Entry 4PDG (X-ray diffraction, 2.40 A resolution); this record covers chains A and B of the 3 polymer chains in the assembly.

Chain A:
Name: Formamidopyrimidine-DNA glycosylase
Source organism: Lactococcus lactis subsp. cremoris
Notes: EC 3.2.2.23
Reference sequence: P42371 (FPG_LACLC); aligned to UniProt positions 2-272 over residues 1-271 (the alignment contains insertions or deletions, so no single offset holds)
Amino-acid sequence (271 residues; numbered 1 to 271; the number before each row is that of its first residue):
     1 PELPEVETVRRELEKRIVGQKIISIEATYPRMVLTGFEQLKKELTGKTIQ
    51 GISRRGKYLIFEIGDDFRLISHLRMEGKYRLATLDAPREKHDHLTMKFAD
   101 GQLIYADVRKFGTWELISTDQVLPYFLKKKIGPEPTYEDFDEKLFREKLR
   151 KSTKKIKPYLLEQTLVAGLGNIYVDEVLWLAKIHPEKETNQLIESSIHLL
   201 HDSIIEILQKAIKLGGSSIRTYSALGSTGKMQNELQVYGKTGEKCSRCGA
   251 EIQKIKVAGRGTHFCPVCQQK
Disordered / not traced: 219-223
Cystine bridges: Cys245-Cys265
Glycans and other covalent adducts: 2-sulfanyl-1,9-dihydro-6H-purin-6-one (2ON) linked to Cys248
Curated features (UniProtKB/Swiss-Prot):
  - region: Lys57 to Met75 (DNA-binding)
  - active site: Pro1 (Schiff-base intermediate with DNA), Glu2 (Proton donor), Lys57 (Proton donor)
  - binding site (DNA): His91, Arg109
Reported in the primary citation:
  - binding site for 2-sulfanyl-1,9-dihydro-6H-purin-6-one: Cys248
  - conformationally variable residues (loop rearrangement, side-chain flip): Ser246 to Ala250
  - binding site for the 14-nt DNA strand (chain B): Arg260

Chain B:
Molecule: 14-nt DNA strand
Sequence (14 nucleotides; each row starts with the number of its first residue):
     1 CTCTTTXTTTCTCG
Modified residues: 3DR (1',2'-dideoxyribofuranose-5'-phosphate) at position 7

Chain A / chain B interface:
Residue-residue contacts (29; chain A residue first):
  Pro1(A) - 3DR_7(B)  sugar contact
  Glu2(A) - 3DR_7(B)  sugar contact
  Glu2(A) - DT8(B)  phosphate contact
  Lys57(A) - DT8(B)  salt bridge to the phosphate
  Lys57(A) - DT9(B)  salt bridge to the phosphate
  His72(A) - DT8(B)  hydrogen bond to the phosphate
  His72(A) - DT9(B)  salt bridge to the phosphate
  Arg74(A) - DT8(B)  hydrogen bond to the base
  Arg74(A) - DT9(B)  hydrogen bond to the sugar
  Met75(A) - DT6(B)  sugar contact
  Met75(A) - 3DR_7(B)  phosphate contact
  Met75(A) - DT8(B)  base contact
  Arg109(A) - DT6(B)  base contact
  Lys129(A) - DT10(B)  salt bridge to the phosphate
  Gln163(A) - DT9(B)  phosphate contact
  Gly170(A) - DT8(B)  phosphate contact
  Asn171(A) - 3DR_7(B)  hydrogen bond to the phosphate
  Asn171(A) - DT8(B)  hydrogen bond to the phosphate
  Ile172(A) - 3DR_7(B)  sugar contact
  Tyr238(A) - DT6(B)  phosphate contact
  Tyr238(A) - 3DR_7(B)  hydrogen bond to the phosphate
  Lys254(A) - DT5(B)  hydrogen bond to the phosphate
  Lys254(A) - DT6(B)  salt bridge to the phosphate
  Lys256(A) - DT5(B)  phosphate contact
  Lys256(A) - DT6(B)  salt bridge to the phosphate
  Arg260(A) - 3DR_7(B)  salt bridge to the phosphate
  Arg260(A) - DT8(B)  salt bridge to the phosphate
  Arg260(A) - DT9(B)  base contact
  Gly261(A) - DT6(B)  phosphate contact
Interface residues without a listed pair, chain A (21 interface residues in all): Tyr58, Phe111, Leu161, Leu169

Overview:
21 residues of chain A and 6 residues of chain B are in contact, with 7 hydrogen bonds and 8 salt bridges.
Among the polar pairs are Arg74(A)-DT8(B), Arg74(A)-DT9(B) and His72(A)-DT8(B). The paper reports a binding
site for 2-sulfanyl-1,9-dihydro-6H-purin-6-one at Cys248(A); a binding site for the 14-nt DNA strand (chain B)
at Arg260(A).
Here chain A is Formamidopyrimidine-DNA glycosylase (Lactococcus lactis subsp. cremoris) and chain B is a
14-nt DNA strand. Entry 4PDG (Crystal structure of a complex between an inhibited LlFpg and a THF containing
DNA) was determined by X-ray diffraction (same publication as 4PCZ, 4PD2 and 4PDI).
